PDB entry 6OGY | electron microscopy, 3.40 A resolution | chains A and G of the 13 polymer chains in the assembly

[Chain A]
Name: RNA-dependent RNA polymerase of rotavirus A
Organism: Rotavirus A
Notes: EC 2.7.7.48
UniProt: G0YZJ9 (G0YZJ9_9REOV); residue numbers follow UniProt; this construct covers 1-1088
Amino-acid sequence (1088 residues; each row starts with the number of its first residue):
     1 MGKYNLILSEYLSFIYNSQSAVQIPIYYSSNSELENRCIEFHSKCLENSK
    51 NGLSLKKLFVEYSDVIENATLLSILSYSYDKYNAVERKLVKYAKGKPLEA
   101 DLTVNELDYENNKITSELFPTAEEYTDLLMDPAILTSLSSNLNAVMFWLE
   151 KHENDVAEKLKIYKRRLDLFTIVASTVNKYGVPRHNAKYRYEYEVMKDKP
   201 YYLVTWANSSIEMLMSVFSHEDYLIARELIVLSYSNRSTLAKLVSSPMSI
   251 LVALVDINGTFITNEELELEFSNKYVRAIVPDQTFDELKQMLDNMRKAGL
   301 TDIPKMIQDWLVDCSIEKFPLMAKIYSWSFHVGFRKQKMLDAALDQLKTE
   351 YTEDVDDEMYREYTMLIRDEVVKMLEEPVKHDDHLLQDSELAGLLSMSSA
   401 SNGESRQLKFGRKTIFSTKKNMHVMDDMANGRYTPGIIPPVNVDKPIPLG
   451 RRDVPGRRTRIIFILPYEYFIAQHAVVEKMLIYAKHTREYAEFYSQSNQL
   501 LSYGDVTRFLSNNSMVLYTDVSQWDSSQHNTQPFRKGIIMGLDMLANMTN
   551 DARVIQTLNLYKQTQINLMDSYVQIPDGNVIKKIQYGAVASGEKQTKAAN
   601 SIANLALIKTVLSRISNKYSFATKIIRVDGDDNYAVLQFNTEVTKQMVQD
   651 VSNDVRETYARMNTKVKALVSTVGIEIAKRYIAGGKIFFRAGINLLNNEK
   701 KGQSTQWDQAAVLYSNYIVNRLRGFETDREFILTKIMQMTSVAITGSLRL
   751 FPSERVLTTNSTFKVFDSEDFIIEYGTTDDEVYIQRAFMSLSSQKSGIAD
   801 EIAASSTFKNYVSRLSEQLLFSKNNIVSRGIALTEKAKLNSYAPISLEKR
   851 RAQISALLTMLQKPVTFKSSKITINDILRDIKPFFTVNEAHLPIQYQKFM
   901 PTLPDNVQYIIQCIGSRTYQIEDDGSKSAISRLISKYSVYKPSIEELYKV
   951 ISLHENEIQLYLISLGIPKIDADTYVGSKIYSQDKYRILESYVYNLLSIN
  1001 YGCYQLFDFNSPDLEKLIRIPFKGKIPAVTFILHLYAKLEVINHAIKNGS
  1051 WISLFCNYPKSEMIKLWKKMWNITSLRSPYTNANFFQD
Unresolved in the structure: 1, 34-67
Reported in the primary citation:
  - conformationally variable residues (loop rearrangement, order/disorder transition): Gln19 to Ala21, Gln346 to Glu358, Thr487 to Leu510, Asn1072 to Asp1088

[Chain G]
Name: Inner capsid protein VP2
Organism: Rotavirus A
UniProt: G0YZK0 (G0YZK0_9REOV); residues 1-887 here = UniProt positions 1-887
Amino-acid sequence (887 residues; each row starts with the number of its first residue):
     1 MAYRKRGARRETNLKQDDRMQEKEENKNVNTNSENKNATKPQLSEKVLSQ
    51 KEEVITDNQEEIKIADEVKKSNKEESKQLLEVLKTKEEHQKEVQYEILQK
   101 TIPTFEPKESILKKLEDIKPEQVKKQTKLFRIFEPRQLPVYRANGEKELR
   151 NRWYWKLKRDTLPDGDYDVREYFLNLYDQVLTEMPDYLLLKDMAVENKNS
   201 RDAGKVVDSETAAICDAIFQDEETEGVVRRFIAEMRQRVQADRNVVNYPS
   251 ILHPIDHAFNEYFLQHQLVEPLNNDIIFNYIPERIRNDVNYILNMDRNLP
   301 STARYIRPNLLQDRLNLHDNFESLWDTITTSNYILARSVVPDLKELVSTE
   351 AQIQKMSQDLQLEALTIQSETQFLTGINSQAANDCFKTLIAAMLSQRTMS
   401 LDFVTTNYMSLISGMWLLTVVPNDMFIRESLVACQLAIINTIIYPAFGMQ
   451 RMHYRNGDPQTPFQIAEQQIQNFQVANWLHFVNNNQFRQVVIDGVLNQVL
   501 NDNIRNGHVVNQLMEALMQLSRQQFPTMPVDYKRSIQRGILLLSNRLGQL
   551 VDLTRLLAYNYETLMACITMNMQHVQTLTTEKLQLTSVTSLCMLIGNATV
   601 IPSPQTLFHYYNVNVNFHSNYNERINDAVAIITAANRLNLYQKKMKSIVE
   651 DFLKRLQIFDISRVPDDQMYRLRDRLRLLPVEIRRLDIFNLILMNMEQIE
   701 RASDKIAQGVIIAYRDMQLERDEMYGYVNIARNLDGFQQINLEELMRTGD
   751 YAQITNMLLNNQPVALVGALPFITDSSVISLVAKLDATVFAQIVKLRKVD
   801 TLKPILYKINSDSNDFYLVANYDWVPTSTTKVYKQIPQQFDFRASMHMLT
   851 SNLTFTVYSDLLAFVSADTVEPINAVAFDNMRIMNEL
Unresolved in the structure: 1-106

[Interface between chain A and chain G]
Pairs across the interface - 20 pairs, chain A then chain G:
  Arg1019(A) - Gln354(G)
  Pro1021(A) - Ser357(G)
  Phe1022(A) - Ser357(G)
  Phe1022(A) - Leu362(G)
  Lys1023(A) - Leu362(G)
  Lys1023(A) - Ala364(G)
  Gly1024(A) - Leu362(G)
  Gly1024(A) - Glu363(G)
  Gly1024(A) - Ala364(G)  hydrogen bond (backbone-backbone)
  Lys1025(A) - Glu363(G)  salt bridge
  Ile1026(A) - Ala364(G)
  Ile1026(A) - Leu365(G)  hydrophobic
  Phe1055(A) - Glu350(G)
  Lys1060(A) - Glu363(G)  hydrogen bond (side chain-backbone)
  Lys1060(A) - Ala364(G)
  Lys1060(A) - Thr366(G)
  Lys1060(A) - Gln368(G)
  Lys1060(A) - Thr371(G)
  Met1063(A) - Ala364(G)  hydrophobic
  Ile1064(A) - Ala364(G)
Also at the interface, not in a pair above, chain A (13 interface residues in all): Asn888, Ile1020
Also at the interface, not in a pair above, chain G (12 interface residues in all): Ala351, Ile353

[Summary]
13 residues of chain A and 12 residues of chain G are in contact, with 2 hydrogen bonds and 1 salt bridge.
Among the polar pairs are Lys1025(A)-Glu363(G), Lys1060(A)-Glu363(G) and Gly1024(A)-Ala364(G). From the paper:
conformational variability at Gln19(A), Gln346(A) and Thr487(A) among others.
Chain A is RNA-dependent RNA polymerase of rotavirus A and chain G is Inner capsid protein VP2, both from
Rotavirus A; the structure, In situ structure of Rotavirus RNA-dependent RNA polymerase at duplex-open state,
was determined by electron microscopy (same publication as 6OGZ).
